Entry 4THI (X-ray diffraction, 2.00 A resolution); this record covers chain A.

# Chain A
Molecule: Protein (THIAMINASE I)
Source organism: Bacillus subtilis
Notes: EC 2.5.1.2
UniProtKB: P45741 (THI1_PANTH); residues 9-370 here correspond to UniProt positions 39-400 (UniProt number = residue number + 30)
Sequence (362 residues; numbered 9 to 370; the number before each row is that of its first residue):
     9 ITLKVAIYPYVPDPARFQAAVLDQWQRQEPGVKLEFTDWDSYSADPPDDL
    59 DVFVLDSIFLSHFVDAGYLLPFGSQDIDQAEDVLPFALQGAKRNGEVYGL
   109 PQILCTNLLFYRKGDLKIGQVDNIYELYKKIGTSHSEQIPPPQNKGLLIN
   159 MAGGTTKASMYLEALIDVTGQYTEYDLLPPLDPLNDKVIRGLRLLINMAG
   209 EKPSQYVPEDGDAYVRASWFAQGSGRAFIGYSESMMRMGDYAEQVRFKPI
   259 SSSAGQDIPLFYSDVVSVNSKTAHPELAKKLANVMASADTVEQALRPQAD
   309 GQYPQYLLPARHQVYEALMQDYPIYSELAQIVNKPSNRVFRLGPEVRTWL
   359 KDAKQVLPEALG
Covalently attached groups: 2,5-dimethyl-pyrimidin-4-ylamine (PYD) linked to Cys-113
Residues lining bound ligands: 2,5-dimethyl-pyrimidin-4-ylamine (PYD): Tyr-16, Tyr-18, Tyr-50, Ile-111, Tyr-239, Glu-241, Tyr-270, Asp-272, Leu-315
Swiss-Prot annotation at these positions:
  - active site: Cys-113 (Nucleophile), Glu-241 (Proton acceptor)

# In short
2,5-dimethyl-pyrimidin-4-ylamine is covalently linked to Cys-113. UniProt lists active-site residues Cys-113
and Glu-241.
Chain A is Protein (THIAMINASE I) (Bacillus subtilis); the structure, Thiaminase I from bacillus
thiaminolyticus with covalently bound 4-amino-2,5-dimethylpyrimidine, was determined by X-ray diffraction
together with 2THI and 3THI from the same study.
